7WY0 - chains B and D of the 5 polymer chains in the assembly; structure by electron microscopy, 2.83 A resolution.

# Chain B
Protein: Guanine nucleotide-binding protein G(I)/G(S)/G(T) subunit beta-1
From: Homo sapiens
Reference sequence: P62873 (GBB1_HUMAN); residues 2-340 here = UniProt positions 2-340
Amino-acid sequence (345 residues; numbered -4 to 340; the number before each row is that of its first residue; numbers below 1 keep their minus sign (Met-4 is residue -4)):
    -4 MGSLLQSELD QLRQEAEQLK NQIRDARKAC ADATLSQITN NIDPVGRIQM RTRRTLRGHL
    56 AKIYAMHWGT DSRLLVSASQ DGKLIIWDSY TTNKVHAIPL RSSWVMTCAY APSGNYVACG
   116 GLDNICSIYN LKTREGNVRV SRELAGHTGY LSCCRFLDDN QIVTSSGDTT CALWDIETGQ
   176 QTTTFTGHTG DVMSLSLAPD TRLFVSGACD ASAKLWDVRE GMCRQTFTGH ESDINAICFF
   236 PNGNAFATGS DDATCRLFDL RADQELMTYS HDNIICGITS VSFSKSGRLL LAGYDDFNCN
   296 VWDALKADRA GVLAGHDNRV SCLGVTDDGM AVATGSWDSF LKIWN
Disordered / not traced: -4 to 2
Sequence notes: initiating methionine (-4); expression tag (-3 to 1)
Swiss-Prot annotation at these positions:
  - modified residue: Ser2 (N-acetylserine), His266 (Phosphohistidine)

# Chain D
Protein: Guanine nucleotide-binding protein G(I)/G(S)/G(O) subunit gamma-2
From: Homo sapiens
Reference sequence: P59768 (GBG2_HUMAN); residues 1-71 here = UniProt positions 1-71
Amino-acid sequence (71 residues; row label = number of the first residue in the row):
     1 MASNNTASIA QARKLVEQLK MEANIDRIKV SKAAADLMAY CEAHAKEDPL LTPVPASENP
    61 FREKKFFCAI L
Disordered / not traced: 1-5, 63-71
Swiss-Prot annotation at these positions:
  - modified residue: Ala2 (N-acetylalanine), Cys68 (Cysteine methyl ester)
  - lipidation: Cys68 (S-geranylgeranyl cysteine)

# Interface between chain B and chain D
Residue-residue contacts - 92 pairs, chain B then chain D:
  Glu3(B) - Ile9(D)
  Glu3(B) - Arg13(D)  salt bridge
  Leu4(B) - Ser8(D)
  Leu4(B) - Ala12(D)  hydrophobic
  Leu7(B) - Ile9(D)
  Leu7(B) - Ala12(D)  hydrophobic
  Leu7(B) - Arg13(D)
  Leu7(B) - Val16(D)
  Glu10(B) - Val16(D)
  Ala11(B) - Val16(D)
  Ala11(B) - Leu19(D)
  Leu14(B) - Val16(D)
  Leu14(B) - Leu19(D)  hydrophobic
  Leu14(B) - Lys20(D)
  Lys15(B) - Leu19(D)
  Gln17(B) - Ala23(D)
  Ile18(B) - Leu19(D)
  Ile18(B) - Ala23(D)  hydrophobic
  Ala21(B) - Arg27(D)
  Cys25(B) - Arg27(D)
  Cys25(B) - Ile28(D)
  Cys25(B) - Lys29(D)
  Cys25(B) - Val30(D)  hydrogen bond (backbone-backbone)
  Ala26(B) - Val30(D)  hydrophobic
  Asp27(B) - Lys29(D)
  Asp27(B) - Val30(D)
  Asp27(B) - Ser31(D)  hydrogen bond
  Ala28(B) - Val30(D)
  Leu30(B) - Ala34(D)  hydrophobic
  Ile33(B) - Met38(D)
  Thr34(B) - Met38(D)
  Val40(B) - Leu51(D)  hydrophobic
  Ile43(B) - Leu50(D)
  Arg48(B) - Phe61(D)
  Arg48(B) - Arg62(D)
  Arg49(B) - Pro60(D)  hydrogen bond (side chain-backbone)
  Arg49(B) - Phe61(D)  hydrogen bond (side chain-backbone)
  Ser84(B) - Phe61(D)
  Tyr85(B) - Pro60(D)
  Tyr85(B) - Phe61(D)  hydrophobic
  Lys209(B) - Glu22(D)  salt bridge
  Met217(B) - Met21(D)  hydrophobic
  Cys218(B) - Gln18(D)  hydrogen bond (backbone-side chain)
  Cys218(B) - Glu22(D)  hydrogen bond
  Arg219(B) - Ile25(D)
  Gln220(B) - Ile25(D)
  Thr221(B) - Glu22(D)
  Phe235(B) - Leu37(D)  hydrophobic
  Phe235(B) - Tyr40(D)  hydrophobic
  Phe235(B) - Cys41(D)  hydrophobic
  Pro236(B) - Tyr40(D)  hydrogen bond (backbone-side chain)
  Asn237(B) - Tyr40(D)
  Ala240(B) - Leu37(D)  hydrophobic
  Leu252(B) - Leu37(D)  hydrophobic
  Asp254(B) - Ala33(D)
  Arg256(B) - Asp26(D)
  Arg256(B) - Arg27(D)
  Arg256(B) - Ile28(D)  hydrogen bond (backbone-backbone)
  Arg256(B) - Asp36(D)  salt bridge
  Ala257(B) - Ile28(D)
  Asp258(B) - Arg27(D)  salt bridge
  Gln259(B) - Val30(D)
  Leu261(B) - Val30(D)  hydrophobic
  Leu261(B) - Ala33(D)  hydrophobic
  Ser279(B) - Asp48(D)  hydrogen bond
  Lys280(B) - Tyr40(D)
  Lys280(B) - Glu47(D)
  Lys280(B) - Asp48(D)
  Ser281(B) - Tyr40(D)
  Ser281(B) - Cys41(D)  hydrogen bond (backbone-side chain)
  Ser281(B) - His44(D)
  Ser281(B) - Asp48(D)  hydrogen bond
  Ser281(B) - Leu51(D)
  Gly282(B) - Cys41(D)
  Arg283(B) - Cys41(D)
  Arg283(B) - Leu51(D)
  Leu300(B) - Cys41(D)  hydrophobic
  Asp323(B) - Glu47(D)
  Asp323(B) - Pro49(D)
  Gly324(B) - Pro49(D)
  Gly324(B) - Leu50(D)
  Met325(B) - Pro49(D)  hydrophobic
  Met325(B) - Leu50(D)
  Met325(B) - Pro60(D)
  Ala326(B) - Leu50(D)
  Ala326(B) - Phe61(D)  hydrophobic
  Val327(B) - Leu50(D)  hydrophobic
  Ile338(B) - Phe61(D)  hydrophobic
  Trp339(B) - Leu50(D)
  Asn340(B) - Leu50(D)
  Asn340(B) - Asn59(D)  hydrogen bond
  Asn340(B) - Arg62(D)  hydrogen bond (backbone-side chain)
Other interface residues (no listed pair), chain B (59 interface residues in all): Arg22, Ile37, Met45, Leu284, Val320
Other interface residues (no listed pair), chain D (41 interface residues in all): Leu15, Asn24, Lys32, Glu42, Ala45, Val54

# Overview
The interface between chain B and chain D involves 59 residues on one side and 41 on the other; the contacts
include 13 hydrogen bonds and 4 salt bridges. Polar contacts include Glu3(B)-Arg13(D), Lys209(B)-Glu22(D) and
Arg256(B)-Asp36(D).
Here chain B is Guanine nucleotide-binding protein G(I)/G(S)/G(T) subunit beta-1 and chain D is Guanine
nucleotide-binding protein G(I)/G(S)/G(O) subunit gamma-2, both from Homo sapiens. Entry 7WY0 (GPR110/G13
complex) was determined by electron microscopy (same publication as 7WXU, 7WXW, 7WZ7 and 7X2V).
